PDB entry 2F80 | X-ray diffraction, 1.45 A resolution | chains A and B

[Chain A (and B)]
Molecule: Pol polyprotein
Source organism: Human immunodeficiency virus 1
Notes: EC 3.4.23.16; fragment: protease (retropepsin); chain B of this document is another copy of the same molecule, construct and numbering; everything in this record applies to it too
UniProt: P04587 (POL_HV1B5); residues 1-99 here correspond to UniProt positions 500-598 (UniProt number = residue number + 499)
Sequence (99 residues; row label = number of the first residue in the row):
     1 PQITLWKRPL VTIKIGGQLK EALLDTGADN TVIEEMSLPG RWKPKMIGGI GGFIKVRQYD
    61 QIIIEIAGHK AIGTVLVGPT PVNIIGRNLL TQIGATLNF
Differences from the reference sequence: engineered mutation Lys7 (Gln75 in P04587), Asn30 (Asp98 in P04587), Ile33 (Leu101 in P04587), Ile63 (Leu131 in P04587), Ala67 (Cys135 in P04587), Ala95 (Cys163 in P04587)
Ligand contacts: tmc114 (017; (3r,3as,6ar)-hexahydrofuro[2,3-b]furan-3-yl(1S,2R)-3-[[(4-aminophenyl)sulfonyl](isobutyl)amino]-1-benzyl-2-hydroxypropylcarbamate): Arg8, Leu23, Asp25, Gly27, Ala28, Asp29, Asn30, Val32, Ile47, Gly48, Gly49, Ile50, Leu76, Pro81, Val82, Ile84

[How chain A and chain B interact]
Pairs across the interface - 100 pairs, chain A then chain B:
  Pro1(A) - Leu97(B)
  Pro1(A) - Asn98(B)
  Pro1(A) - Phe99(B)  hydrogen bond (backbone-backbone)
  Gln2(A) - Thr96(B)
  Gln2(A) - Leu97(B)
  Gln2(A) - Asn98(B)  hydrogen bond
  Ile3(A) - Thr96(B)
  Ile3(A) - Leu97(B)  hydrogen bond (backbone-backbone)
  Ile3(A) - Phe99(B)  hydrophobic
  Leu5(A) - Thr26(B)
  Leu5(A) - Arg87(B)  hydrogen bond (backbone-side chain)
  Leu5(A) - Thr91(B)
  Leu5(A) - Ala95(B)
  Trp6(A) - Arg87(B)  hydrogen bond (backbone-side chain)
  Trp6(A) - Thr91(B)
  Lys7(A) - Arg87(B)
  Arg8(A) - Asp29(B)  salt bridge
  Arg8(A) - Arg87(B)
  Pro9(A) - Thr26(B)
  Pro9(A) - Arg87(B)
  Leu23(A) - Gly27(B)
  Leu24(A) - Thr26(B)  hydrogen bond (backbone-side chain)
  Leu24(A) - Leu97(B)  hydrophobic
  Leu24(A) - Phe99(B)  hydrophobic
  Asp25(A) - Asp25(B)
  Asp25(A) - Thr26(B)
  Asp25(A) - Gly27(B)  hydrogen bond (side chain-backbone)
  Thr26(A) - Leu5(B)
  Thr26(A) - Pro9(B)
  Thr26(A) - Leu24(B)  hydrogen bond (side chain-backbone)
  Thr26(A) - Asp25(B)
  Thr26(A) - Thr26(B)  hydrogen bond (side chain-backbone)
  Thr26(A) - Leu97(B)
  Gly27(A) - Leu23(B)
  Gly27(A) - Asp25(B)  hydrogen bond (backbone-side chain)
  Asp29(A) - Arg8(B)  salt bridge
  Ile47(A) - Ile50(B)  hydrophobic
  Gly49(A) - Ile50(B)
  Gly49(A) - Pro81(B)
  Ile50(A) - Ile47(B)  hydrophobic
  Ile50(A) - Gly49(B)
  Ile50(A) - Ile50(B)
  Ile50(A) - Gly51(B)  hydrogen bond (backbone-backbone)
  Ile50(A) - Gly52(B)
  Ile50(A) - Ile54(B)  hydrophobic
  Ile50(A) - Thr80(B)
  Ile50(A) - Ile84(B)  hydrophobic
  Gly51(A) - Ile50(B)  hydrogen bond (backbone-backbone)
  Gly51(A) - Gly51(B)
  Gly51(A) - Gly52(B)
  Gly51(A) - Ile54(B)
  Gly52(A) - Ile50(B)
  Gly52(A) - Gly51(B)
  Ile54(A) - Ile50(B)
  Ile54(A) - Gly51(B)
  Ala67(A) - Phe99(B)  hydrophobic
  His69(A) - Phe99(B)
  Thr80(A) - Ile50(B)
  Pro81(A) - Gly49(B)
  Pro81(A) - Ile50(B)
  Arg87(A) - Leu5(B)  hydrogen bond (side chain-backbone)
  Arg87(A) - Trp6(B)  hydrogen bond (side chain-backbone)
  Arg87(A) - Lys7(B)
  Arg87(A) - Arg8(B)
  Arg87(A) - Pro9(B)
  Leu90(A) - Leu5(B)  hydrophobic
  Thr91(A) - Leu5(B)
  Thr91(A) - Trp6(B)
  Gln92(A) - Trp6(B)
  Ile93(A) - Phe99(B)
  Gly94(A) - Asn98(B)
  Gly94(A) - Phe99(B)
  Ala95(A) - Leu5(B)
  Ala95(A) - Asn98(B)
  Ala95(A) - Phe99(B)  hydrophobic
  Thr96(A) - Gln2(B)
  Thr96(A) - Ile3(B)
  Thr96(A) - Thr96(B)
  Thr96(A) - Leu97(B)
  Thr96(A) - Asn98(B)  hydrogen bond (backbone-backbone)
  Leu97(A) - Pro1(B)
  Leu97(A) - Gln2(B)
  Leu97(A) - Ile3(B)  hydrogen bond (backbone-backbone)
  Leu97(A) - Leu24(B)  hydrophobic
  Leu97(A) - Thr26(B)
  Leu97(A) - Thr96(B)
  Asn98(A) - Pro1(B)
  Asn98(A) - Gln2(B)  hydrogen bond
  Asn98(A) - Gly94(B)
  Asn98(A) - Ala95(B)
  Asn98(A) - Thr96(B)  hydrogen bond (backbone-backbone)
  Asn98(A) - Asn98(B)  hydrogen bond
  Phe99(A) - Pro1(B)  hydrogen bond (backbone-backbone)
  Phe99(A) - Ile3(B)  hydrophobic
  Phe99(A) - Leu24(B)  hydrophobic
  Phe99(A) - Ala67(B)  hydrophobic
  Phe99(A) - His69(B)
  Phe99(A) - Ile93(B)
  Phe99(A) - Gly94(B)
  Phe99(A) - Ala95(B)  hydrophobic
Also at the interface, not in a pair above, chain A (41 interface residues in all): Thr4, Val32, Gly48, Phe53, Pro79, Ile84
Also at the interface, not in a pair above, chain B (38 interface residues in all): Thr4, Val32, Pro79, Leu90

[In short]
41 residues of chain A and 38 residues of chain B are in contact, with 20 hydrogen bonds and 2 salt bridges.
Among the polar pairs are Arg8(A)-Asp29(B), Gln2(A)-Asn98(B) and Leu5(A)-Arg87(B). Bound to chain A: tmc114.
Chain A and chain B are both Pol polyprotein (Human immunodeficiency virus 1); the structure, HIV-1 Protease
mutant D30N complexed with inhibitor TMC114, was determined by X-ray diffraction, deposited together with 2F81
and 2F8G.
